8JZF - chains f and a of the 25 polymer chains in the assembly; structure by electron microscopy, 2.70 A resolution.

[Chain f]
Name: Photosystem I PsaF
Chain sequence (184 residues; row label = number of the first residue in the row):
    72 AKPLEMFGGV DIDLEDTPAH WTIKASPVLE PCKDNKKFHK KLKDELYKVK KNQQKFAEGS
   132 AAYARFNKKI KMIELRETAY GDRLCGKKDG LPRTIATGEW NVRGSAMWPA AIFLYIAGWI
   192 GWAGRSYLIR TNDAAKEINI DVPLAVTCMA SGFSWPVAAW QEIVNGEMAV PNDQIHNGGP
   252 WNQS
Cystine bridges: C103-C156
Ion coordination: chlorophyll a Mg near T168 (its only coordinating residue here)
Small-molecule neighbours:
  - beta-carotene (BCR), molecule 1: A167, T168, G169, M178, G189, G192, W193, R196, W226, A230, M239
  - beta-carotene (BCR), molecule 2: P180, I183, F184, I187, I191
  - chlorophyll a (CLA), molecule 1: W92, T93, T168, G169, E170, W171, M178
  - chlorophyll a (CLA), molecule 2: A167, W171, M178, A181, L185
  - chlorophyll a (CLA), molecule 3: P180, A181, F184, L185, A188, G189, I191, G192, W226
  - chlorophyll a (CLA), molecule 4: I183, Y186, I187
  - chlorophyll a (CLA), molecule 5: I187, W190, I191, A194, M220, A221
  - chlorophyll a (CLA), molecule 6: W190, A221, F224
  - chlorophyll a (CLA), molecule 7: I191, G192, A194, G195, R196, Y198, L199, A216, M220
  - chlorophyll a (CLA), molecule 8: G195, Y198, L199, E208, I211
  - chlorophyll a (CLA), molecule 9: V217, M220, A221
  - chlorophyll a (CLA), molecule 10: F224, S225, P227, V228, Q232
  - chlorophyll a (CLA), molecule 11: W231, I234, N243

[Chain a]
Name: Photosystem I PsaA
Chain sequence (670 residues; numbered 3 to 672; the number before each row is that of its first residue):
     3 IFRYINTTLW AKAGHFNKAL SKGAKTTTWI WNLHDYAHDF DIQQRSTGLI ARKVFSSNLA
    63 HLSLVFFWIS GMHLHGAYLS NYDIWLKDPK SITPSSHLAY SLIGQDILNS YTSEYFSGIT
   123 ITSGFFQLYR SEGIITQSQL KYACATSLIA TLICLSGSYL HMQLMSKFTS FYKKFQSLSQ
   183 DHLIIIFGSR STSLSAHQIH KMLPANPLLD SGISKPSILQ VISNSLSYTL ALFSTNLSST
   243 GKLLNPSTRS VFLSQVAAHH KTTGVVFITL GLIRFLTMYK SQFSILTSYI DYHIVLSINL
   303 ALIASLSIIV ADHLTRTPIY PHKSTSYPTI LCLSIHHAWL SGFLIIGSGA HASIFNLLGS
   363 PTSEIRHRDP IYSHLIWVCI AIGLHSFSLY CHNDTLEALG RPEDIFHDNS IQLKAIFAKQ
   423 SFLRAELQPD IEMLDKKIIR ITQELGTADF IVHHIHAFTI HVTLLILSKG VLYARNSRFV
   483 SDKLELGFTY PCDGPGRGGT CQISPWDHLF SAVFWMYNCL NVVTFHYFWK MQSDVWGFVS
   543 IQKHISHYSQ GDFSVNSITI NGWLRNLLWS EASQVIQSYA LSSICPYGFI FLIGHFIWAF
   603 SLMFLFSGRA YWQELIESIL WSHHKLKIIP HIQPRALSIS QGRAVGFIHY TLGGIGSTWA
   663 FIISRLLVLT
Ion coordination: chlorophyll a Mg site 1 near N60 (its only coordinating residue here); chlorophyll a Mg site 2 near Q107 (its only coordinating residue here); 4Fe-4S cluster Fe: C494, C503 (shared with 2 residues of chain b)
Small-molecule neighbours:
  - beta-carotene (BCR), molecule 1: L66, F69, W70
  - beta-carotene (BCR), molecule 2: F68, I71, H75, A145, T148, S149, A152, S191, R192, S195
  - beta-carotene (BCR), molecule 3: S299, I300, A303, S307, I347, S350, G351, A354, L466, L469, S470, V473
  - beta-carotene (BCR), molecule 4: W614, L617, I618, I621
  - chlorophyll a (CLA), molecule 1: Y6, I7, N8, T9, L11, W12, H17, L51, K55, S58, S59, A62, L66, L157, S160, Y161, M164
  - chlorophyll a (CLA), molecule 2: W12, A15, W31, I32, W33, L35, H36
  - chlorophyll a (CLA), molecule 3: W12, H17, F18, L35, H36, A39, H40, F42, Q45, S59, A62, H63, L66, L157
  - chlorophyll a (CLA), molecule 4: T29, I32, W33, I618, I621, L622, H625, I630, P632, I634, P636, R637
  - chlorophyll a (CLA), molecule 5: W33, F598, I599, F602, M605, F606, L639, Q643, A646, V647, I650, H651, L654
  - chlorophyll a (CLA), molecule 6: H36, D37, Y38, A39, H40, D41, D43, H295, L298, L302, F345, L346, I348, G349, A352, H353, I356, F490, T491, W508, L511, I650, L654
  - chlorophyll a (CLA), molecule 7: H40, F42, D43, V56, S59, N60, H63, L64, V67, F68, Y294, H295, V297, L298, N301, L302
  - chlorophyll a (CLA), molecule 8: H40, H63, L66, V67, W70, L342, F345
  - chlorophyll a (CLA), molecule 9: F57, L61, I155, C156, S158, G159, L162, H163, L166, F173
  - chlorophyll a (CLA), molecule 10: F57, N60, L61, L64, V67, W70, I71, F173, Y174, S179, L180, D183, H184, I187, I188, I305
  - chlorophyll a (CLA), molecule 11: F69, W70, S72, G73, M74, L76, H77, L81, H99, L100, Y102
  - chlorophyll a (CLA), molecule 12: W70, M74, H77, S98, H99, I121, T122, I123, T124, S125, F127, P588, Y589, I592, I595, G596, I599, L654, I657, G658, W661
  - chlorophyll a (CLA), molecule 13: W70, M74, T124, S125, F127, C334, I337, H338, W341, L342, F345, I592, I657, T660, W661, I664, I665
  - chlorophyll a (CLA), molecule 14: W70, S125, G126, F127, L130, F189, F269, I305, L308, S309, V312, L316, Y322, L335, H338, H339, L342, L346
  - chlorophyll a (CLA), molecule 15: H99, L100, A101, Y102, L104, I105, Q107, L110, I121, P588, F591, I592
  - chlorophyll a (CLA), molecule 16: L130, S133, E134, I188, F189, R192, S193, L196, Q200, V258, H261, H262, T265, F269, L308, I311, V312, H315, L316, I321, Y322
  - chlorophyll a (CLA), molecule 17: E134, G135, I136, Q141, Y144, A145, T148, R192, S195, L196, A198, H199, H202, K203, M204
  - chlorophyll a (CLA), molecule 18: F177, L180, S181, H184, L185, F189, I287, L288, Y291, I300, N301, L304
  - chlorophyll a (CLA), molecule 19: T194, S195, S197, A198, I201, H202, K263
  - chlorophyll a (CLA), molecule 20: L239, S240, S241, T242, S256, Q257, A260, K263
  - chlorophyll a (CLA), molecule 21: T242, G243, V253, Q257, V258, A260, H261, T264, T265, V268, H315, T319, I321
  - chlorophyll a (CLA), molecule 22: L272, I275, M280, S283
  - chlorophyll a (CLA), molecule 23: S283, I287, Y291, I300, A303, L304, E366
  - chlorophyll a (CLA), molecule 24: Y291, I296, I300, A354, F357, N358, T364, E366, I367, V473, L474
  - chlorophyll a (CLA), molecule 25: L304, S307, L308, I311, D314, H315, R318, T319, R426, A427
  - chlorophyll a (CLA), molecule 26: I310, I311, D314, I347, I462, T465, L466, L469, C521, V525
  - chlorophyll a (CLA), molecule 27: S365, E366, H369, P372, I373, H376
  - chlorophyll a (CLA), molecule 28: P372, H376, W379
  - chlorophyll a (CLA), molecule 29: I373, H376, L377, W379, V380, A459, I462, H463, L466
  - chlorophyll a (CLA), molecule 30: I378, W379, I382
  - chlorophyll a (CLA), molecule 31: I378, C381, I382, G385, L386, F389, C393, F460, V464, L467, I468, S513, F516, W517
  - chlorophyll a (CLA), molecule 32: W379, I382, A383, L386, H387
  - chlorophyll a (CLA), molecule 33: V380, I384, K416, A417, I418, F419, A420, L447, F452, H455, H456, A459, H463
  - chlorophyll a (CLA), molecule 34: L386, H387, S390, L391, C393, H394, T397, L398, L401, R403, D406, F408, I413
  - chlorophyll a (CLA), molecule 35: F389, Y392, I457, F460, T461, Y519, N520, N523, V524, F527, I562, W565, L566, L570, A574, I578, F593, H597, W600, Y652, G656, S659, T660, F663
  - chlorophyll a (CLA), molecule 36: F389, C393, D396, F460, F516, W517, Y519, N520, I562, L566, W600, Y652
  - chlorophyll a (CLA), molecule 37: T397, A400, L401
  - chlorophyll a (CLA), molecule 38: I418, F419, Q422, S423
  - chlorophyll a (CLA), molecule 39: F419, A420, S423, R426, Q445, L447, H455, H458, I462, V525, H528, Y529, K532
  - chlorophyll a (CLA), molecule 40: L566, L570, W571, W600
  - chlorophyll a (CLA), molecule 41: F591, L594, I595, H597, F598, W600, A601
  - chlorophyll a (CLA), molecule 42: F598, A601, F602, L604, M605, F608, S609, Y613, W614, L617
  - chlorophyll a (CLA), molecule 43: I621, S624, H625, L628, I630
  - chlorophyll a (CLA), molecule 44: W623, S624, K627, L628
  - phylloquinone (PQN): W33, M605, F606, S609, G610, R611, W614, I618, A638, L639, S640, G644
  - 4Fe-4S cluster (SF4): P493, C494, G496, P497, T502, C503, I641, R645

[How chain f and chain a interact]
Residue-residue contacts (43; chain f residue first):
  K119(f) - A582(a)
  N123(f) - S584(a)  hydrogen bond
  K126(f) - Y113(a)
  F127(f) - Y113(a)  hydrophobic
  F127(f) - S115(a)
  F127(f) - E116(a)
  F127(f) - F118(a)
  F127(f) - S119(a)
  A128(f) - E116(a)  hydrogen bond (backbone-backbone)
  A128(f) - Y117(a)
  S131(f) - Y117(a)
  R136(f) - S119(a)  hydrogen bond
  K140(f) - D108(a)  salt bridge
  R196(f) - L628(a)  hydrogen bond (side chain-backbone)
  R196(f) - K629(a)
  R196(f) - I630(a)
  L199(f) - I630(a)  hydrophobic
  L199(f) - I631(a)
  I200(f) - K629(a)
  N203(f) - I631(a)
  N203(f) - H633(a)  hydrogen bond
  D204(f) - H633(a)
  A205(f) - A26(a)
  A205(f) - H633(a)
  E208(f) - I631(a)
  E208(f) - P632(a)
  E208(f) - H633(a)  hydrogen bond (side chain-backbone)
  E208(f) - I634(a)  hydrogen bond (side chain-backbone)
  I209(f) - W31(a)  hydrophobic
  N210(f) - A13(a)  hydrogen bond (side chain-backbone)
  E238(f) - K629(a)
  M239(f) - K627(a)
  M239(f) - L628(a)
  M239(f) - K629(a)
  A240(f) - K627(a)
  V241(f) - K627(a)  hydrogen bond (backbone-side chain)
  V241(f) - K629(a)
  N243(f) - K627(a)
  I246(f) - W623(a)
  I246(f) - H626(a)
  I246(f) - K627(a)
  H247(f) - W623(a)
  N248(f) - W623(a)
Other interface residues (no listed pair), chain f (26 interface residues in all): A133
Other interface residues (no listed pair), chain a (26 interface residues in all): A15, L100, N111, S112

[In short]
The chain f/chain a interface involves 26 residues from each chain, with 9 hydrogen bonds and 1 salt bridge.
Polar contacts include K140(f)-D108(a), N123(f)-S584(a) and R136(f)-S119(a). 3 chlorophyll a molecules and one
beta-carotene molecule are bound between chain f and chain a.
Chain f is Photosystem I PsaF and chain a is Photosystem I PsaA; the structure, PSI-AcpPCI supercomplex from
Symbiodinium, was determined by electron microscopy, deposited together with 8JW0 and 8JZE.
